PDB entry 5LTY | X-ray diffraction, 2.66 A resolution | chains K and F of the 3 polymer chains in the assembly

[Chain K]
Molecule: Homeobox protein CDX-2
From: Homo sapiens
UniProtKB: Q99626 (CDX2_HUMAN); residues 185-255 here = UniProt positions 185-255
Amino-acid sequence (71 residues; row label = number of the first residue in the row):
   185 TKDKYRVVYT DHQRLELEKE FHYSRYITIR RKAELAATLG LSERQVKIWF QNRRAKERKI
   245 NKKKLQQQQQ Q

[Chain F]
Molecule: 18-nt DNA strand
Sequence (18 nucleotides; each row starts with the number of its first residue):
    19 GGAGGTCGTA AAACACAA
Modified residues: 5CM (5-methyl-2'-deoxy-cytidine-5'-monophosphate) at position 25

[Interface between chain K and chain F]
Contacting residue pairs - 16 pairs, chain K then chain F:
  Tyr189(K) with DA28(F), hydrogen bond to the base; DA29(F), hydrogen bond to the sugar; DA30(F), sugar contact
  Arg190(K) with DA29(F), base contact; DA30(F), hydrogen bond to the base; DA31(F), hydrogen bond to the sugar
  Val192(K) with DA31(F), sugar contact
  Tyr210(K) with DG23(F), phosphate contact
  Lys216(K) with DG22(F), salt bridge to the phosphate
  Lys231(K) with DG22(F), salt bridge to the phosphate
  Gln235(K) with DG23(F), hydrogen bond to the phosphate; DT24(F), base contact
  Arg238(K) with DG23(F), salt bridge to the phosphate; DT24(F), salt bridge to the phosphate
  Arg242(K) with DT24(F), salt bridge to the phosphate; 5CM_25(F), salt bridge to the phosphate
Also at the interface, not in a pair above, chain K (10 interface residues in all): Ile213

[Overview]
The interface between chain K and chain F involves 10 residues on one side and 8 on the other; the contacts
include 5 hydrogen bonds and 6 salt bridges. Polar contacts include Tyr189(K)-DA28(F), Arg190(K)-DA30(F) and
Tyr189(K)-DA29(F).
Chain K is Homeobox protein CDX-2 (Homo sapiens) and chain F is an 18-nt DNA strand; the structure, Homeobox
transcription factor CDX2 bound to methylated DNA, was determined by X-ray diffraction (same publication as
5LUX and 5HOD).
